7Q5F - chains A and B; structure by X-ray diffraction, 1.72 A resolution.

== Chain A (and B) ==
Protein: 3C-like proteinase
Source organism: Severe acute respiratory syndrome coronavirus 2
Notes: EC 3.4.22.69; chain B of this document is another copy of the same molecule, construct and numbering; everything in this record applies to it too
Reference sequence: P0DTD1 (R1AB_SARS2); residues 1-306 here correspond to UniProt positions 3264-3569 (UniProt number = residue number + 3263)
Chain sequence (306 residues; each row starts with the number of its first residue):
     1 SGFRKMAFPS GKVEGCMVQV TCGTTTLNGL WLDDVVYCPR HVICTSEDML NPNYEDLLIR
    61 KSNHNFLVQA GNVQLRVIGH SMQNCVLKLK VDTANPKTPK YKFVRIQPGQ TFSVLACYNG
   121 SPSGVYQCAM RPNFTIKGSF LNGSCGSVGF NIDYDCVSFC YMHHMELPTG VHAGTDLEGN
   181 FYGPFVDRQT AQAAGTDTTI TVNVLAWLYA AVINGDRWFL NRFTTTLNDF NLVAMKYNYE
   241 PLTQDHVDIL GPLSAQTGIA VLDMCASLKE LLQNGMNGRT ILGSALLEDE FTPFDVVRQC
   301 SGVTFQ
Swiss-Prot annotation at these positions:
  - active site: His41 (For 3CL-PRO activity), Cys145 (Nucleophile)
  - site: Gln306 (Cleavage)
  - cross-link (Glycyl lysine isopeptide (Lys-Gly)): Lys5 (interchain with G-Cter in ubiquitin), Lys90 (interchain with G-Cter in ubiquitin)
Covalently attached groups: compound 90X linked to Cys145
Small-molecule neighbours: 90X ((S)-1-(2-(2,4-dichlorophenoxy)acetyl)-N-((S)-3,4-dioxo-1-((S)-2-oxopyrrolidin-3-yl)-4-(phenethylamino)butan-2-yl)pyrrolidine-2-carboxamide): Thr24, Thr25, Thr26, Leu27, His41, Met49, Phe140, Leu141, Asn142, Gly143, Ser144, His163, His164, Met165, Glu166, Leu167, His172, Gln189

== Interface between chain A and chain B ==
Pairs across the interface (84; chain A residue first):
  Ser1(A) - Gly138(B)
  Ser1(A) - Ser139(B)
  Ser1(A) - Phe140(B)  hydrogen bond (backbone-backbone)
  Ser1(A) - Glu166(B)  hydrogen bond
  Ser1(A) - Gly170(B)
  Ser1(A) - His172(B)  hydrogen bond (backbone-side chain)
  Gly2(A) - Gly138(B)
  Gly2(A) - Ser139(B)  hydrogen bond (backbone-side chain)
  Arg4(A) - Lys5(B)
  Arg4(A) - Tyr126(B)
  Arg4(A) - Gln127(B)  hydrogen bond (side chain-backbone)
  Arg4(A) - Cys128(B)
  Arg4(A) - Lys137(B)  hydrogen bond (side chain-backbone)
  Arg4(A) - Ser139(B)
  Lys5(A) - Tyr126(B)
  Met6(A) - Gly124(B)
  Met6(A) - Val125(B)
  Met6(A) - Tyr126(B)  hydrophobic
  Met6(A) - Ser139(B)
  Ala7(A) - Gly124(B)
  Ala7(A) - Val125(B)  hydrogen bond (backbone-backbone)
  Phe8(A) - Val125(B)
  Pro9(A) - Ser10(B)
  Pro9(A) - Glu14(B)
  Pro9(A) - Pro122(B)  hydrophobic
  Pro9(A) - Ser123(B)
  Pro9(A) - Gly124(B)
  Ser10(A) - Pro9(B)
  Ser10(A) - Ser10(B)  hydrogen bond (backbone-side chain)
  Ser10(A) - Glu14(B)  hydrogen bond (backbone-side chain)
  Gly11(A) - Gly11(B)
  Gly11(A) - Glu14(B)  hydrogen bond (backbone-side chain)
  Glu14(A) - Pro9(B)
  Glu14(A) - Ser10(B)  hydrogen bond (side chain-backbone)
  Glu14(A) - Gly11(B)  hydrogen bond (side chain-backbone)
  Tyr118(A) - Gly302(B)
  Tyr118(A) - Thr304(B)
  Ser121(A) - Thr304(B)  hydrogen bond (backbone-side chain)
  Pro122(A) - Pro9(B)  hydrophobic
  Pro122(A) - Thr304(B)
  Pro122(A) - Phe305(B)  hydrogen bond (backbone-backbone)
  Ser123(A) - Pro9(B)
  Ser123(A) - Arg298(B)
  Ser123(A) - Val303(B)  hydrogen bond (side chain-backbone)
  Ser123(A) - Phe305(B)
  Gly124(A) - Met6(B)
  Gly124(A) - Ala7(B)
  Val125(A) - Met6(B)
  Val125(A) - Ala7(B)  hydrogen bond (backbone-backbone)
  Val125(A) - Phe8(B)
  Val125(A) - Val125(B)  hydrophobic
  Tyr126(A) - Arg4(B)
  Tyr126(A) - Lys5(B)
  Tyr126(A) - Met6(B)  hydrophobic
  Gln127(A) - Arg4(B)  hydrogen bond (backbone-side chain)
  Cys128(A) - Arg4(B)
  Lys137(A) - Arg4(B)  hydrogen bond (backbone-side chain)
  Gly138(A) - Ser1(B)
  Gly138(A) - Gly2(B)
  Gly138(A) - Phe3(B)
  Gly138(A) - Arg4(B)
  Ser139(A) - Ser1(B)
  Ser139(A) - Gly2(B)  hydrogen bond (side chain-backbone)
  Ser139(A) - Arg4(B)
  Ser139(A) - Met6(B)
  Ser139(A) - Gln299(B)  hydrogen bond
  Phe140(A) - Ser1(B)  hydrogen bond (backbone-backbone)
  Leu141(A) - Gln299(B)
  Leu141(A) - Cys300(B)
  Leu141(A) - Ser301(B)
  Leu141(A) - Gly302(B)
  Glu166(A) - Ser1(B)  hydrogen bond
  Gly170(A) - Ser1(B)
  His172(A) - Ser1(B)  hydrogen bond (side chain-backbone)
  Gly283(A) - Leu286(B)
  Ala285(A) - Ala285(B)  hydrophobic
  Ala285(A) - Leu286(B)  hydrophobic
  Leu286(A) - Gly283(B)
  Leu286(A) - Ala285(B)  hydrophobic
  Arg298(A) - Ser123(B)  hydrogen bond (side chain-backbone)
  Arg298(A) - Gly124(B)
  Gln299(A) - Ser139(B)  hydrogen bond
  Gln299(A) - Leu141(B)
  Ser301(A) - Leu141(B)
Interface residues without a listed pair, chain A (40 interface residues in all): Phe3, Lys12, Leu115, Thr280, Ser284, Cys300
Interface residues without a listed pair, chain B (41 interface residues in all): Leu115, Thr280, Ser284

== Summary ==
40 residues of chain A face 41 of chain B across their interface; the contacts include 25 hydrogen bonds.
Among the polar pairs are Ser1(A)-Glu166(B), Ser1(A)-His172(B) and Gly2(A)-Ser139(B). Covalently linked
compound 90X: at Cys145(A). From UniProt: active-site residues His41(A) and Cys145(A) on chain A.
Both chains are 3C-like proteinase (Severe acute respiratory syndrome coronavirus 2). Entry 7Q5F (Crystal
structure of F2F-2020216-01X bound to the main protease (3CLpro/Mpro) of SARS-CoV-2) was determined by X-ray
diffraction (same publication as 7Q5E).
